4YY6 - chains A and Z; structure by X-ray diffraction, 1.45 A resolution.

== Chain A ==
Protein: Bromodomain-containing protein 9
Organism: Homo sapiens
Notes: fragment: bromodomain
Reference sequence: Q9H8M2 (BRD9_HUMAN), isoform Q9H8M2-1; residues 17-123 here = UniProt positions 17-123
Chain sequence (108 residues; numbered 16 to 123; the number before each row is that of its first residue):
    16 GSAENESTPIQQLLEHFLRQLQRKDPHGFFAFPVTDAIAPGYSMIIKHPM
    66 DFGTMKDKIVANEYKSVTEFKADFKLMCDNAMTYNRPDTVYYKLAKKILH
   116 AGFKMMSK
Unresolved in the structure: 16-21
Differences from the reference sequence: expression tag (16)
Reported in the primary citation:
  - specificity-determining residues: M92, Y106
  - conformationally variable residues (side-chain flip): F45
  - specificity-determining residues: F44 (proposed by the authors, not directly observed)

== Chain Z ==
Protein: Histone H4
Notes: fragment: N-terminal tail
Reference sequence: P62805 (H4_HUMAN); residues 1-11 here correspond to UniProt positions 2-12 (UniProt number = residue number + 1)
Chain sequence (11 residues; each row starts with the number of its first residue):
     1 SGRGKGGKGLG
Unresolved in the structure: 1
Modified / non-standard residues: K5 (N~6~-butanoyl-L-lysine; BTK); K8 (N~6~-butanoyl-L-lysine; BTK)
Curated features (UniProtKB/Swiss-Prot):
  - modified residue: S1 (N-acetylserine), R3 (Asymmetric dimethylarginine)

== Chain A / chain Z interface ==
Contacting residue pairs (21; chain A residue first):
  H42(A) with G11(Z)
  F44(A) with K5(Z); G9(Z)
  F45(A) with K5(Z)
  V49(A) with K5(Z)
  I53(A) with K5(Z); G6(Z), hydrogen bond (backbone-backbone)
  A54(A) with K5(Z)
  P55(A) with G2(Z); G4(Z)
  T98(A) with R3(Z), hydrogen bond (backbone-side chain)
  Y99(A) with R3(Z), hydrogen bond (backbone-side chain); G4(Z), hydrogen bond (side chain-backbone)
  N100(A) with K5(Z)
  V105(A) with K8(Z); G9(Z); L10(Z), hydrophobic
  Y106(A) with K5(Z); G7(Z), hydrogen bond (side chain-backbone); K8(Z); G9(Z), hydrogen bond (side chain-backbone)
Also at the interface, not in a pair above, chain A (15 interface residues in all): Y57, I60, A96
From the paper, about this interface:
  - interface residues, chain A: F44(A), F45(A), Y57(A), N100(A)

== Summary ==
15 residues of chain A face 10 of chain Z across their interface, with 6 hydrogen bonds. Polar contacts
include T98(A)-R3(Z), Y99(A)-R3(Z) and Y99(A)-G4(Z). The paper reports interface residues F44(A), F45(A) and
Y57(A) among others; specificity determinants M92(A), Y106(A) and F44(A).
Here chain A is Bromodomain-containing protein 9 (Homo sapiens) and chain Z is Histone H4. Entry 4YY6 (Crystal
structure of BRD9 Bromodomain bound to a butyryllysine peptide) was determined by X-ray diffraction together
with 4YYD, 4YYI, 4YYJ, 4YYK, 4YYM and 4YYN from the same study.
